Entry 7QNK (X-ray diffraction, 2.50 A resolution); this record covers chain A.

# Chain A
Molecule: Beta-lactamase TEM
From: Escherichia coli
Notes: EC 3.5.2.6
UniProtKB: P62593 (BLAT_ECOLX); residues 26-288 here correspond to UniProt positions 24-286 (UniProt number = residue number - 2)
Amino-acid sequence (263 residues; numbered 26 to 288; the number before each row is that of its first residue):
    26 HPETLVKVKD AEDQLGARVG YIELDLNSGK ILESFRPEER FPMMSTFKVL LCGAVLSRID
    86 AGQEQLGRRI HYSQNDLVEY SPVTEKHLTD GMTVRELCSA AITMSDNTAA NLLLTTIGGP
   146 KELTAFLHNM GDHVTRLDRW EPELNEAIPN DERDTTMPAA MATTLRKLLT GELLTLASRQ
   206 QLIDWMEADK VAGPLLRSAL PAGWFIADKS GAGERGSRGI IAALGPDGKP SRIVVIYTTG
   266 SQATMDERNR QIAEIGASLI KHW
Differences from the reference sequence: engineered mutation Ile84 (Val82 in P62593)
Swiss-Prot annotation at these positions:
  - active site: Ser70 (Acyl-ester intermediate), Glu168 (Proton acceptor)
  - binding site (substrate): Lys234 to Gly236
Disulfides: Cys77-Cys123
Covalently attached groups: tazobactam intermediate (TBE) linked to Ser70
Residues lining bound ligands: tazobactam intermediate (TBE): Met69, Tyr105, Ser130, Asn170, Lys215, Ala217, Lys234, Ser235, Gly236, Ala237, Arg243

# Summary
Tazobactam intermediate is covalently linked to Ser70. UniProt lists active-site residues Ser70 and Glu168 and
3 substrate-binding residues.
Chain A is Beta-lactamase TEM (Escherichia coli); the structure, Structure of beta-lactamase TEM-171 complexed
with tazobactam intermediate at 2.5 A resolution, was determined by X-ray diffraction (same publication as
7QLP and 7QOR).
